Entry 6PEP (electron microscopy, 3.80 A resolution); this record covers chains 2 and 7 of the 69 polymer chains in the assembly.

[Chain 2]
Protein: Surface presentation of antigens protein SpaP
Source organism: Salmonella typhimurium (strain LT2 / SGSC1412 / ATCC 700720)
UniProt: P40700 (SPAP_SALTY); residues 1-224 here = UniProt positions 1-224
Sequence (224 residues; row label = number of the first residue in the row):
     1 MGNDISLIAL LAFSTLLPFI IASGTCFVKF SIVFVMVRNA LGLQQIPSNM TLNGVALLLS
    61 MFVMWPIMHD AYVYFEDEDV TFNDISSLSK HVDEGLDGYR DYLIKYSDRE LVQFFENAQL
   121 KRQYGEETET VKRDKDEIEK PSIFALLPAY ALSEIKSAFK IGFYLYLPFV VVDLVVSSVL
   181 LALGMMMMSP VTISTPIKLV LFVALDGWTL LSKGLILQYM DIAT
Disordered / not traced: 1-2, 119-139, 221-224

[Chain 7]
Protein: Surface presentation of antigens protein SpaQ
Source organism: Salmonella typhimurium (strain LT2 / SGSC1412 / ATCC 700720)
UniProt: P0A1L7 (SPAQ_SALTY); numbering as in UniProt (aligned over 1-86)
Sequence (86 residues; row label = number of the first residue in the row):
     1 MDDLVFAGNK ALYLVLILSG WPTIVATIIG LLVGLFQTVT QLQEQTLPFG IKLLGVCLCL
    61 FLLSGWYGEV LLSYGRQVIF LALAKG
Disordered / not traced: 85-86

[How chain 2 and chain 7 interact]
Residue-residue contacts - 30 pairs, chain 2 then chain 7:
  Ile-161(2) / Ala-82(7)
  Phe-163(2) / Leu-4(7)  hydrophobic
  Tyr-164(2) / Asp-3(7)
  Tyr-164(2) / Leu-4(7)  hydrogen bond (side chain-backbone)
  Tyr-164(2) / Ala-7(7)  hydrophobic
  Tyr-164(2) / Val-78(7)
  Tyr-164(2) / Ala-82(7)  hydrophobic
  Leu-167(2) / Ala-7(7)
  Leu-167(2) / Ala-11(7)  hydrophobic
  Leu-167(2) / Tyr-74(7)
  Val-171(2) / Val-15(7)  hydrophobic
  Val-171(2) / Leu-71(7)  hydrophobic
  Val-175(2) / Leu-18(7)
  Val-175(2) / Ser-19(7)
  Ser-178(2) / Ser-19(7)
  Val-179(2) / Pro-22(7)  hydrophobic
  Ala-182(2) / Ala-26(7)
  Ala-182(2) / Lys-52(7)
  Leu-183(2) / Lys-52(7)
  Leu-183(2) / Leu-53(7)  hydrophobic
  Leu-183(2) / Val-56(7)  hydrophobic
  Gly-184(2) / Phe-49(7)
  Leu-201(2) / Leu-71(7)  hydrophobic
  Ala-204(2) / Leu-72(7)
  Leu-205(2) / Leu-72(7)
  Leu-205(2) / Arg-76(7)
  Leu-210(2) / Leu-83(7)
  Leu-211(2) / Ile-79(7)  hydrophobic
  Gly-214(2) / Leu-83(7)
  Gln-218(2) / Leu-83(7)  hydrogen bond (side chain-backbone)
Other interface residues (no listed pair), chain 2 (23 interface residues in all): Pro-168, Val-172, Leu-174, Met-185, Leu-215
Other interface residues (no listed pair), chain 7 (25 interface residues in all): Gly-8, Thr-23, Gly-75, Leu-81

[In short]
23 residues of chain 2 face 25 of chain 7 across their interface, with 2 hydrogen bonds. Polar pairs include
Tyr-164(2)/Leu-4(7) and Gln-218(2)/Leu-83(7).
Here chain 2 is Surface presentation of antigens protein SpaP and chain 7 is Surface presentation of antigens
protein SpaQ, both from Salmonella typhimurium (strain LT2 / SGSC1412 / ATCC 700720). Entry 6PEP (Focussed
refinement of InvGN0N1:SpaPQR:PrgIJ from the Salmonella SPI-1 injectisome needle complex) was determined by
electron microscopy together with 6PEE, 6PEM, 6Q14, 6Q15 and 6Q16 from the same study.
